7Y5A - chains F and G of the 7 polymer chains in the assembly; structure by electron microscopy, 3.50 A resolution.

== Chain F ==
Name: ATP synthase subunit beta
Source organism: Mycolicibacterium smegmatis
Notes: EC 7.1.2.2
UniProtKB: A0R200 (ATPB_MYCS2); residues 2-475 here = UniProt positions 2-475
Chain sequence (481 residues; each row starts with the number of its first residue; numbers below 1 keep their minus sign (Met-5 is residue -5)):
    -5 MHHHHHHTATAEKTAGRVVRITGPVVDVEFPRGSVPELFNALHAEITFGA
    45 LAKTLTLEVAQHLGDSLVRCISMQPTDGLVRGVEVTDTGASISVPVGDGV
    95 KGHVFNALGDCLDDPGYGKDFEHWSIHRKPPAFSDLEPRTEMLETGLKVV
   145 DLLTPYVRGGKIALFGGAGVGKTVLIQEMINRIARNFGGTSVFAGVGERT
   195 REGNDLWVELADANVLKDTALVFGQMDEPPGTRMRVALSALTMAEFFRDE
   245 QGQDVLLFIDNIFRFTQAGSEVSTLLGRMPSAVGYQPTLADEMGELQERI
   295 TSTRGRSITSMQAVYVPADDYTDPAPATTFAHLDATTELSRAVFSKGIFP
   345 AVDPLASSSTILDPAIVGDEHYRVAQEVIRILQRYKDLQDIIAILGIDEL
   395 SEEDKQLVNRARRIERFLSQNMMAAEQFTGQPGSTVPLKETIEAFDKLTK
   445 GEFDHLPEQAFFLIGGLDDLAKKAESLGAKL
Unresolved in the structure: -5 to 7, 472-475
Sequence notes: initiating methionine (-5); expression tag (-4 to 1)
Ligand contacts: ADP (adenosine-5'-diphosphate): Gly163, Val164, Gly165, Lys166, Thr167, Val168, Arg193, Phe338, Phe343, Met416, Ala419, Phe422

== Chain G ==
Name: ATP synthase gamma chain
Source organism: Mycolicibacterium smegmatis
UniProtKB: A0R201 (ATPG_MYCS2); numbering as in UniProt (aligned over 1-307)
Chain sequence (307 residues; row label = number of the first residue in the row):
     1 MAATLRELRGRIRSAGSIKKITKAQELIATSRIAKAQARVEAARPYAAEI
    51 TNMLTELAGASALDHPLLVERKQPKRAGVLVVSSDRGLCGAYNANVLRRA
   101 EELFSLLRDEGKDPVLYVVGRKALGYFSFRQRTVVESWTGFSERPTYENA
   151 REIADTLVNAFMAGADDEGDDAGADGILGVDELHIVFTEFRSMLSQTAVA
   201 RRAAPMEVEYVGEVETGPRTLYSFEPDPETLFDALLPRYIATRVYAALLE
   251 AAASESASRRRAMKSATDNADDLIKALTLAANRERQAQITQEISEIVGGA
   301 NALAGSK
Unresolved in the structure: 1-3, 62-64, 214-220, 304-307

== Chain F / chain G interface ==
Pairs across the interface (9):
  Ile388(F) with Ile18(G), hydrophobic
  Asp392(F) with Cys89(G); Gly90(G); Ala91(G), hydrogen bond (side chain-backbone)
  Glu396(F) with Tyr126(G); Phe129(G); Arg130(G)
  Glu397(F) with Phe129(G); Arg130(G), salt bridge
Also at the interface, not in a pair above, chain F (8 interface residues in all): Met273, Ala387, Leu389, Glu393
Also at the interface, not in a pair above, chain G (12 interface residues in all): Leu88, Ala266, Asn269, Ala270, Ala302

== Summary ==
Chain F and chain G form an interface of 8 and 12 residues respectively, with 1 hydrogen bond and 1 salt
bridge. Among the polar pairs are Glu397(F)-Arg130(G) and Asp392(F)-Ala91(G). Bound to chain F: ADP.
Here chain F is ATP synthase subunit beta and chain G is ATP synthase gamma chain, both from Mycolicibacterium
smegmatis. Entry 7Y5A (Cryo-EM structure of the Mycolicibacterium smegmatis F1-ATPase) was determined by
electron microscopy, deposited together with 7Y5B, 7Y5C and 7Y5D.
